PDB entry 7CI0 | X-ray diffraction, 1.70 A resolution | chain A

# Chain A
Protein: Lipase
From: Erythrobacter longus
UniProt: A0A074MDU6 (A0A074MDU6_ERYLO); residue numbers follow UniProt; this construct covers 1-314
Sequence (314 residues; row label = number of the first residue in the row):
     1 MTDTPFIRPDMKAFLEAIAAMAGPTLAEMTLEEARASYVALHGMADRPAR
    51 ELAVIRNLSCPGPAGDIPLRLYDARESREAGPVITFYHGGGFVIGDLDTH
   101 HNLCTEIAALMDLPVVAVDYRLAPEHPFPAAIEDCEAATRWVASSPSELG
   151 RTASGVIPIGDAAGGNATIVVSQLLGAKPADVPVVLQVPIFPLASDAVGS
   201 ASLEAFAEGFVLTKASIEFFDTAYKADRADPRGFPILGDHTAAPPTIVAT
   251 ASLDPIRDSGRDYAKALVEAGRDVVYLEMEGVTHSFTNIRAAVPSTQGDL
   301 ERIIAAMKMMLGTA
Unresolved in the structure: 1-3, 313-314
Sequence notes: engineered mutation Ala162 (Ser in A0A074MDU6)
Ligand contacts:
  - hexanoic acid (6NA), molecule 1: Gly95, Asp96, Asp119, Tyr120, Arg121, Leu122, His126
  - hexanoic acid (6NA), molecule 2: Ala201, Ser202, Ala205, Phe206, Arg257, Arg261
  - 1,4-diethylene dioxide (DIO), molecule 1: Ala49, Arg50, Glu51
  - 1,4-diethylene dioxide (DIO), molecule 2: Glu79, Ala80, Thr152
  - P-nitrophenol (NPO), molecule 1: Leu26, Tyr38, Leu41, Gly90, Ile94, Val211, Leu212, Ser216, Phe220, His284, Ser285
  - P-nitrophenol (NPO), molecule 2: Gly90, Gly91, Ala162, Ala163, Leu193, Leu212, Ile217, Phe220, Asp221, Arg228, Ile256, His284
  - P-nitrophenol (NPO), molecule 3: Gly91, Phe92, Ala163, Asn166, Leu193, Phe220, Asp221, Tyr224, Ala226, Arg228, Gly233, Phe234
From the paper describing this entry:
  - mutagenesis - D254A, H284A: abolished catalytic activity
  - mutagenesis - D161A, S285G, N288A: decreased catalytic activity
  - mutagenesis - A167L, F191Y, V211A, S216A: increased catalytic activity
  - mutagenesis - I256L: unchanged catalytic activity
  - mutagenesis - N166A: unchanged catalytic activity on neutral condition
  - mutagenesis - N166A: decreased catalytic activity on alkaline condition

# Summary
Ligands of chain A: 3 copies of P-nitrophenol, hexanoic acid and 1,4-diethylene dioxide. From the paper:
A167L, F191Y and V211A, among others, increase catalytic activity; D161A, S285G and N288A reduce catalytic
activity; 11 substitutions were tested in all.
Chain A is Lipase (Erythrobacter longus); the structure, Microbial Hormone-sensitive lipase E53 mutant S162A,
was determined by X-ray diffraction (same publication as 7W8N and 7CIH).
